7FLH - chains A and B; structure by X-ray diffraction, 1.67 A resolution.

[Chain A]
Protein: Pre-mRNA-splicing factor 8
Source organism: Saccharomyces cerevisiae S288C
UniProtKB: P33334 (PRP8_YEAST); residues 1836-2090 here = UniProt positions 1836-2090
Chain sequence (258 residues; each row starts with the number of its first residue):
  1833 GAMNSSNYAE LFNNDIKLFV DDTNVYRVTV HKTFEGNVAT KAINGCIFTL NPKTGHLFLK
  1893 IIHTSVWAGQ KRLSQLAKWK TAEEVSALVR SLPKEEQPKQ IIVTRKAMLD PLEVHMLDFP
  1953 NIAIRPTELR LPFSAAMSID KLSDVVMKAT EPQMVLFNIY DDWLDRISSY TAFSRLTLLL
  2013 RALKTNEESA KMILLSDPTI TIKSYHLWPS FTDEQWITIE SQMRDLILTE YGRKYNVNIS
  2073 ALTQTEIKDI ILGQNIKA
Disordered / not traced: 2070-2090
Differences from the reference sequence: expression tag (1833-1835)
Curated features (UniProtKB/Swiss-Prot):
  - mutagenesis: Asp1853 (D1853A: Alters protein folding. Severely impaired growth. Strongly reduced growth at 35 degrees Celsius; when associated with A-1854; D1853N: Reduced growth at 30 degrees Celsius ...), Asp1854 (D1854A: Reduced growth at 30 degrees Celsius. Strongly reduced growth at 16 degrees Celsius. Strongly reduced growth at 35 degrees Celsius; when associated with A-1853 ...), Thr1855 (T1855A: Reduced growth at 30 degrees Celsius. Strongly reduced growth at 16 degrees Celsius), Thr1936 (T1936A: Reduced growth at 30 degrees Celsius. Strongly reduced growth at 16 degrees Celsius), Arg1937 (R1937K: Severely impaired growth. Reduced growth at 30 degrees Celsius. Strongly reduced growth at 16 degrees Celsius)

[Chain B]
Protein: A1 cistron-splicing factor AAR2
Source organism: Saccharomyces cerevisiae S288C
UniProtKB: P32357 (AAR2_YEAST); aligned to UniProt positions 1-317 over residues 1-317
Chain sequence (308 residues; row label = number of the first residue in the row; note: 13 numbers in that range are skipped by the numbering (no residue carries them; nothing is unmodelled there); numbers below 1 keep their minus sign (Gly-3 is residue -3)):
    -3 GAMAMNTVPF TSAPIEVTIG IDQYSFNVKE NQPFHGIKDI PIGHVHVIHF QHADNSSMRY
    57 GYWFDCRMGN FYIQYDPKDG LYKMMEERDG AKFENIVHNF KERQMMVSYP KIDEDDTWYN
   117 LTEFVQMDKI RKIVRKDENQ FSYVDSSMTT VQENEL
   166 SSSSSDPAHS LNYTVINFKS REAIRPGHEM EDFLDKSYYL NTVMLQGIFK NSSNYFGELQ
   226 FAFLNAMFFG NYGSSLQWHA MIELICSSAT VPKHMLDKLD EILYYQIKTL PEQYSDILLN
   286 ERVWNICLYS SFQKNSLHNT EKIMENKYPE LL
Disordered / not traced: -3 to 0, 166-169
Differences from the reference sequence: expression tag (-3 to 0); conflict Ser166 (Leu153 in P32357), Ser167 (Lys154 in P32357), Ser170 (Asp in P32357)
Residues lining bound ligands: VCX (methyl 4-bromo-5-methyl-1H-pyrazole-3-carboxylate): Pro5, Phe6, Thr7, Tyr68, Gln70, Glu83, Lys88, Phe89, Ile92, Val93, Phe96
Curated features (UniProtKB/Swiss-Prot):
  - region: Leu261 to Ile282 (Leucine-zipper)
  - modified residue: Ser253 (Phosphoserine), Thr274 (Phosphothreonine)

[How chain A and chain B interact]
Pairs across the interface (16; chain A residue first):
  Gln1907(A) - Met195(B)
  Gln1907(A) - Leu199(B)
  Leu1908(A) - Met195(B)  hydrophobic
  Trp1911(A) - Glu194(B)
  Trp1911(A) - Met195(B)  hydrophobic
  Trp1911(A) - Phe198(B)  hydrophobic
  Asp1942(A) - Lys184(B)  salt bridge
  Glu1945(A) - Lys184(B)  salt bridge
  Val1946(A) - Ile189(B)  hydrophobic
  Val1946(A) - Glu194(B)
  Val1946(A) - Phe198(B)  hydrophobic
  His1947(A) - Glu194(B)  salt bridge
  Leu1949(A) - Lys184(B)
  Leu1949(A) - Ser185(B)
  Leu1949(A) - Arg186(B)
  Asp1950(A) - Arg186(B)  salt bridge

[Overview]
The interface between chain A and chain B involves 9 residues on one side and 8 on the other, with 4 salt
bridges. Among the polar pairs are Asp1942(A)-Lys184(B), Glu1945(A)-Lys184(B) and His1947(A)-Glu194(B). Chain
B binds compound VCX. UniProt lists 5 mutagenesis sites on chain A.
Here chain A is Pre-mRNA-splicing factor 8 and chain B is A1 cistron-splicing factor AAR2, both from
Saccharomyces cerevisiae S288C. Entry 7FLH (PanDDA analysis group deposition -- Aar2/RNaseH in complex with
fragment P05D03 from the F2X-Universal Library) was determined by X-ray diffraction together with 5ST0, 5ST1,
5ST2, 5ST3, 5ST4, 5ST5 and 248 further entries from the same study.
